7CZM - chains B and D of the 4 polymer chains in the assembly; structure by X-ray diffraction, 2.00 A resolution.

== Chain B ==
Molecule: RB1-inducible coiled-coil protein 1
From: Homo sapiens
Reference sequence: Q8TDY2 (RBCC1_HUMAN); residues 1490-1594 here = UniProt positions 1490-1594
Amino-acid sequence (108 residues; numbered 1487 to 1594; the number before each row is that of its first residue):
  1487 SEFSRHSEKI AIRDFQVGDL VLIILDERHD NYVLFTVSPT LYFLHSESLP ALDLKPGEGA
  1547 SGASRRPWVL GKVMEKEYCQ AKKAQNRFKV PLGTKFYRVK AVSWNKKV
Not modelled in the structure: 1542-1552, 1592-1594
Construct notes: expression tag (1487-1489)
UniProt features mapped onto this chain:
  - natural variant: Arg1514 (R1514C: In a breast cancer sample)

== Chain D ==
Molecule: Optineurin LIR
From: Homo sapiens
Reference sequence: Q96CV9 (OPTN_HUMAN); residue numbers follow UniProt; this construct covers 173-185
Amino-acid sequence (13 residues; each row starts with the number of its first residue):
   173 SSEDSFVEIR MAE
Not modelled in the structure: 173-174
Modified positions: Ser177 (phosphoserine; SEP)
UniProt features mapped onto this chain:
  - motif: Asp176 to Ile181 (LIR)
  - modified residue: Ser177 (Phosphoserine)
  - mutagenesis: Phe178 (F178A: Abolishes interaction with MAP1LC3A and GABARAPL1, no effect on binding to linear ubiquitin; F178W: Increases interaction with MAP1LC3B)
What the authors report for this chain:
  - mutagenesis - S177E: increased binding to RB1-inducible coiled-coil protein 1 (chain B)
  - mutagenesis - S177E/F178Y, S177E/F178W: unchanged binding to RB1-inducible coiled-coil protein 1 (chain B)

== Chain B / chain D interface ==
Pairs across the interface - 27 pairs, chain B then chain D:
  Glu1563(B) with Glu180(D)
  Tyr1564(B) with Glu180(D); Ile181(D), hydrogen bond (backbone-backbone); Met183(D), hydrophobic
  Cys1565(B) with Phe178(D), hydrophobic; Val179(D); Ile181(D)
  Gln1566(B) with Phe178(D); Val179(D), hydrogen bond (backbone-backbone); Ile181(D)
  Ala1567(B) with Ser177(D); Phe178(D), hydrophobic
  Lys1568(B) with Asp176(D); Ser177(D), hydrogen bond (backbone-backbone); Phe178(D); Val179(D)
  Lys1569(B) with Asp176(D), salt bridge; Ser177(D), hydrogen bond (backbone-backbone)
  Gln1571(B) with Ser177(D)
  Asn1572(B) with Ser177(D)
  Arg1573(B) with Glu175(D), salt bridge; Ser177(D); Phe178(D)
  Phe1574(B) with Phe178(D), hydrophobic
  Lys1581(B) with Ile181(D)
  Phe1582(B) with Phe178(D), hydrophobic
  Arg1584(B) with Phe178(D)
Interface features reported in the paper:
  - specific contacts: Lys1569(B)-Asp176(D) (salt bridge)
  - hot spots on chain B (mutagenesis) - Y1564S: decreased binding to Optineurin LIR (chain D)
  - hot spots on chain D (mutagenesis) - S177E/F178Q: decreased binding to RB1-inducible coiled-coil protein 1 (chain B)

== In short ==
14 residues of chain B and 8 residues of chain D are in contact; the contacts include 4 hydrogen bonds and 2
salt bridges. Polar pairs include Lys1569(B)-Asp176(D), Arg1573(B)-Glu175(D) and Tyr1564(B)-Ile181(D). The
authors report a salt bridge between Lys1569(B) and Asp176(D). From the paper: S177E of chain D increases
binding to RB1-inducible coiled-coil protein 1 (chain B); Y1564S of chain B reduces binding to Optineurin LIR
(chain D); 5 substitutions were tested in all.
Here chain B is RB1-inducible coiled-coil protein 1 and chain D is Optineurin LIR, both from Homo sapiens.
Entry 7CZM (Crystal structure of FIP200 Claw/p-OPtineurin LIR complex) was determined by X-ray diffraction
(same publication as 7D0E).
